PDB entry 6O5M | X-ray diffraction, 2.30 A resolution | chains B and C of the 6 polymer chains in the assembly

# Chain B
Protein: Tubulin beta-2B chain
From: Sus scrofa
UniProt: A0A287AGU7 (A0A287AGU7_PIG); residues 1-445 here = UniProt positions 1-445
Chain sequence (445 residues; row label = number of the first residue in the row):
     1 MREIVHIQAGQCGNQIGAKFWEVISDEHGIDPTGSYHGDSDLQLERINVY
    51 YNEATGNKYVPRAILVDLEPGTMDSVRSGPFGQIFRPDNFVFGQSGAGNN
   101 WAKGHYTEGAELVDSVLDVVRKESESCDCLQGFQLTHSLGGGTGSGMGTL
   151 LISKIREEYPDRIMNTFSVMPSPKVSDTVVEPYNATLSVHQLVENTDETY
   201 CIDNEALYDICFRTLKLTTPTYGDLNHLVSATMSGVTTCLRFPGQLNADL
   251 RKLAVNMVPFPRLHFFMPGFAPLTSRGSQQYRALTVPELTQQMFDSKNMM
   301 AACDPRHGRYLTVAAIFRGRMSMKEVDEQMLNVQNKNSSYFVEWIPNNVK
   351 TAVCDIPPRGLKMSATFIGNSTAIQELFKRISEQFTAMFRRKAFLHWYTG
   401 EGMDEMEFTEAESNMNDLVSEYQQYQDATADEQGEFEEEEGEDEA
Unresolved in the structure: 1, 429-445
Small-molecule neighbours:
  - G8K ([2-(1H-indol-4-yl)-1H-imidazol-4-yl](3,4,5-trimethoxyphenyl)methanone): Val236, Cys239, Leu240, Leu246, Ala248, Asp249, Lys252, Leu253, Asn256, Met257, Val313, Ala314, Ala315, Ile316, Asn347, Asn348, Val349, Lys350, Thr351, Ala352, Ile368
  - GDP (guanosine-5'-diphosphate): Gly10, Gln11, Cys12, Gln15, Ile16, Asp67, Asn99, Ser138, Gly140, Gly141, Gly142, Thr143, Gly144, Val169, Pro171, Val175, Asp177, Glu181, Asn204, Leu207, Tyr222, Leu225, Asn226

# Chain C
Protein: Tubulin alpha-1B chain
From: Sus scrofa
UniProt: Q2XVP4 (TBA1B_PIG); numbering as in UniProt (aligned over 1-450)
Chain sequence (450 residues; each row starts with the number of its first residue):
     1 MRECISIHVGQAGVQIGNACWELYCLEHGIQPDGQMPSDKTIGGGDDSFN
    51 TFFSETGAGKHVPRAVFVDLEPTVIDEVRTGTYRQLFHPEQLITGKEDAA
   101 NNYARGHYTIGKEIIDLVLDRIRKLADQCTGLQGFLVFHSFGGGTGSGFT
   151 SLLMERLSVDYGKKSKLEFSIYPAPQVSTAVVEPYNSILTTHTTLEHSDC
   201 AFMVDNEAIYDICRRNLDIERPTYTNLNRLISQIVSSITASLRFDGALNV
   251 DLTEFQTNLVPYPRIHFPLATYAPVISAEKAYHEQLSVAEITNACFEPAN
   301 QMVKCDPRHGKYMACCLLYRGDVVPKDVNAAIATIKTKRSIQFVDWCPTG
   351 FKVGINYQPPTVVPGGDLAKVQRAVCMLSNTTAIAEAWARLDHKFDLMYA
   401 KRAFVHWYVGEGMEEGEFSEAREDMAALEKDYEEVGVDSVEGEGEEEGEE
Unresolved in the structure: 441-450
Metal / ion sites: Ca2+: Asp39, Thr41, Gly44, Glu55
Small-molecule neighbours:
  - G8K ([2-(1H-indol-4-yl)-1H-imidazol-4-yl](3,4,5-trimethoxyphenyl)methanone): Ser178, Thr179, Ala180, Val181
  - GTP (guanosine-5'-triphosphate): Gly10, Gln11, Ala12, Gln15, Ile16, Asp69, Asp98, Ala99, Ala100, Asn101, Ser140, Gly142, Gly143, Gly144, Thr145, Gly146, Ile171, Pro173, Val177, Ser178, Thr179, Glu183, Asn206, Tyr224, Leu227, Asn228, Ile231
Swiss-Prot annotation at these positions:
  - motif: Met1 to Cys4 (MREC motif)
  - active site: Glu254
  - binding site (GTP): Gly10, Gln11, Ala12, Gln15, Glu71, Ala99, Ser140, Gly143, Gly144, Thr145, Gly146, Thr179, Glu183, Asn206, Tyr224, Asn228, Leu252
  - binding site (Mg(2+)): Glu71
  - modified residue: Lys40 (N6,N6,N6-trimethyllysine), Ser48 (Phosphoserine), Ser232 (Phosphoserine), Tyr282 (3'-nitrotyrosine), Arg339 (Omega-N-methylarginine), Ser439 (Phosphoserine), Glu443 (5-glutamyl polyglutamate), Glu445 (5-glutamyl polyglutamate)
  - cross-link (Glycyl lysine isopeptide (Lys-Gly)): Lys326 (interchain with G-Cter in ubiquitin), Lys370 (interchain with G-Cter in ubiquitin)

# Chain B / chain C interface
Residue-residue contacts (37):
  Gln94(B) - Met1(C)
  Asn99(B) - Glu254(C)
  Asp177(B) - Glu254(C)
  Asp177(B) - Lys352(C)  hydrogen bond (backbone-side chain)
  Thr178(B) - Glu254(C)
  Thr178(B) - Asn258(C)
  Val179(B) - Asn258(C)  hydrogen bond (backbone-side chain)
  Val179(B) - Pro348(C)  hydrophobic
  Thr219(B) - Lys326(C)
  Ala387(B) - Trp346(C)
  Met388(B) - Trp346(C)
  Arg390(B) - Asp345(C)  salt bridge
  Arg390(B) - Ser439(C)  hydrogen bond
  Arg391(B) - Tyr262(C)  hydrogen bond (backbone-side chain)
  Arg391(B) - Asp345(C)  salt bridge
  Arg391(B) - Trp346(C)
  Arg391(B) - Glu434(C)  hydrogen bond (side chain-backbone)
  Arg391(B) - Val435(C)
  Arg391(B) - Val437(C)  hydrogen bond (side chain-backbone)
  Arg391(B) - Asp438(C)
  Arg391(B) - Ser439(C)  hydrogen bond
  Lys392(B) - Tyr262(C)
  Ala393(B) - Pro261(C)
  Ala393(B) - Tyr262(C)
  Ala393(B) - Trp346(C)  hydrophobic
  Phe394(B) - Thr257(C)
  Phe394(B) - Asn258(C)
  Phe394(B) - Val260(C)
  Phe394(B) - Pro261(C)  hydrogen bond (backbone-backbone)
  Phe394(B) - Cys347(C)  hydrophobic
  His396(B) - Val260(C)  hydrogen bond (side chain-backbone)
  His396(B) - Pro261(C)
  His396(B) - Tyr262(C)
  His396(B) - Pro263(C)
  Trp397(B) - Gln256(C)
  Trp397(B) - Thr257(C)  hydrogen bond (side chain-backbone)
  Trp397(B) - Val260(C)  hydrogen bond (side chain-backbone)
Other interface residues (no listed pair), chain B (19 interface residues in all): Ser95, Gly98, Val180, Leu395
Other interface residues (no listed pair), chain C (23 interface residues in all): Arg2, Pro325, Asn329

# Overview
The interface between chain B and chain C involves 19 residues on one side and 23 on the other, with 11
hydrogen bonds and 2 salt bridges. Polar contacts include Arg390(B)-Asp345(C), Arg391(B)-Asp345(C) and
Asp177(B)-Lys352(C). Chain B binds GDP and compound G8K.
Here chain B is Tubulin beta-2B chain and chain C is Tubulin alpha-1B chain, both from Sus scrofa. Entry 6O5M
(Tubulin-RB3_SLD-TTL in complex with compound 10bb) was determined by X-ray diffraction, deposited together
with 6O5N and 6O61.
